PDB entry 5A1W | electron microscopy, 18.00 A resolution (very low resolution: no residue pairs are listed; an interface is given only as per-side residue counts) | chains E and F of the 8 polymer chains in the assembly

Chain E:
Protein: Coatomer subunit gamma-1
Organism: Mus musculus
Reference sequence: Q9QZE5 (COPG1_MOUSE); residues 1-874 here = UniProt positions 1-874
Amino-acid sequence (874 residues; numbered 1 to 874; the number before each row is that of its first residue):
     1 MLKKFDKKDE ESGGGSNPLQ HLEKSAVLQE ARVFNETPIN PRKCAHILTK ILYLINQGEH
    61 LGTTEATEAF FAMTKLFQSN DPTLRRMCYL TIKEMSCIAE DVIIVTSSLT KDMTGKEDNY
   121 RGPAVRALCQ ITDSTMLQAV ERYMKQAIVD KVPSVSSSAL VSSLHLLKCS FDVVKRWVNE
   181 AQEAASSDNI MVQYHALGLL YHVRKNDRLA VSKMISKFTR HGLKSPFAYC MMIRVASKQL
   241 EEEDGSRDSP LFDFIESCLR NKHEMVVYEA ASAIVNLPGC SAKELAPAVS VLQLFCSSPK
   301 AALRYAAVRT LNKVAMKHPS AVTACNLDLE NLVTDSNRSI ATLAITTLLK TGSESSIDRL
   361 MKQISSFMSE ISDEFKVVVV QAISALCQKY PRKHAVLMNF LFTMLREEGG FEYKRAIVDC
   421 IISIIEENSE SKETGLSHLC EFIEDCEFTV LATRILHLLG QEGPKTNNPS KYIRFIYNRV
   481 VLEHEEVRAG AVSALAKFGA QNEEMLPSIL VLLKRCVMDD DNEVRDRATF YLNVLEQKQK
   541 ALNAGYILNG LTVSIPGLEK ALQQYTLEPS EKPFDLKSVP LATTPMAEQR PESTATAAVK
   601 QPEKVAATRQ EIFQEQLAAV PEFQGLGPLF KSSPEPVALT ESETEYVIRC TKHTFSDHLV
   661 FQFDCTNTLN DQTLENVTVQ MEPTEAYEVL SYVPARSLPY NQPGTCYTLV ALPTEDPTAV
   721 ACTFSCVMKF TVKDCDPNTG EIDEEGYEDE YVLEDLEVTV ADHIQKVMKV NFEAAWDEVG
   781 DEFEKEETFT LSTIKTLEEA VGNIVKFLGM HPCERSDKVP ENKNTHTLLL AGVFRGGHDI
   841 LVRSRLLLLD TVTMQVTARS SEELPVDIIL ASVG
Disordered / not traced: 1-20, 571-874
Swiss-Prot annotation at these positions:
  - modified residue: Thr-594 (Phosphothreonine)

Chain F:
Protein: Coatomer subunit zeta-1
Organism: Mus musculus
Reference sequence: P61924 (COPZ1_MOUSE); residue numbers follow UniProt; this construct covers 1-177
Amino-acid sequence (177 residues; row label = number of the first residue in the row):
     1 MEALILEPSL YTVKAILILD NDGDRLFAKY YDDTYPSVKE QKAFEKNIFN KTHRTDSEIA
    61 LLEGLTVVYK SSIDLYFYVI GSSYENELML MAVLNCLFDS LSQMLRKNVE KRALLENMEG
   121 LFLAVDEIVD GGVILESDPQ QVVHRVALRG EDVPLTEQTV SQVLQSAKEQ IKWSLLR
Disordered / not traced: 1-9, 149-177
Swiss-Prot annotation at these positions:
  - modified residue: Met-1 (N-acetylmethionine)

How chain E and chain F interact:
At this resolution (18 A) residue pairs are not listed: 8 residues of chain E and 10 of chain F lie at the interface.

In short:
The interface between chain E and chain F involves 8 residues on one side and 10 on the other.
Here chain E is Coatomer subunit gamma-1 and chain F is Coatomer subunit zeta-1, both from Mus musculus. Entry
5A1W (The structure of the COPI coat linkage II) was determined by electron microscopy (same publication as
5A1U and 5A1X).
